PDB entry 8JND | electron microscopy, 3.66 A resolution | chains E and I of the 19 polymer chains in the assembly

Chain E:
Molecule: Histone H3.1
From: Homo sapiens
UniProt: P68431 (H31_HUMAN); residues 0-135 here correspond to UniProt positions 1-136 (UniProt number = residue number + 1)
Amino-acid sequence (139 residues; row label = number of the first residue in the row; numbers below 1 keep their minus sign (Gly-3 is residue -3)):
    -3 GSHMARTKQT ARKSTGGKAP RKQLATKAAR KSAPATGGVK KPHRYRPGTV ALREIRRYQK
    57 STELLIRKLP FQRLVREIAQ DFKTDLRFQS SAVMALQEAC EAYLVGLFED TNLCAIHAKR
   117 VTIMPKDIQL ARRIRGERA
Disordered / not traced: -3 to 35, 135
Sequence notes: expression tag (-3 to -1)
UniProt features mapped onto this chain:
  - modified residue: Arg2 (Asymmetric dimethylarginine), Thr3 (Phosphothreonine), Lys4 (Allysine), Gln5 (5-glutamyl dopamine), Thr6 (Phosphothreonine), Arg8 (Citrulline), Lys9 (N6,N6,N6-trimethyllysine), Ser10 (ADP-ribosylserine), Thr11 (Phosphothreonine), Lys14 (N6-(2-hydroxyisobutyryl)lysine), Arg17 (Asymmetric dimethylarginine), Lys18 (N6-(2-hydroxyisobutyryl)lysine), Lys23 (N6-(2-hydroxyisobutyryl)lysine), Arg26 (Citrulline), Lys27 (N6,N6,N6-trimethyllysine), Ser28 (ADP-ribosylserine), Lys36 (N6,N6,N6-trimethyllysine), Lys37 (N6-methyllysine), Tyr41 (Phosphotyrosine), Lys56 (N6,N6,N6-trimethyllysine) and 8 more in UniProt
  - lipidation: Lys18 (N6-decanoyllysine)

Chain I:
Molecule: 156-nt DNA strand
From: synthetic construct
Sequence (156 nucleotides; row label = number of the first residue in the row):
     1 ATCAGAATCC CGGTGCCGAG GCCGCTCAAT TGGTCGTAGA CAGCTCTAGC ACCGCTTAAA
    61 CGCACGTACG CGCTGTCCCC CGCGTTTTAA CCGCCAAGGG GATTACACCC AAGACACCAG
   121 GCACGAGACA GAAAAAAACA ACGAAAACGG CCACCA

Chain E / chain I interface:
Contacting residue pairs (17):
  Lys37(E) with DA144(I), hydrogen bond to the phosphate; DA145(I), salt bridge to the phosphate
  Tyr41(E) with DG143(I), phosphate contact
  Arg42(E) with DA68(I), salt bridge to the phosphate; DG143(I), hydrogen bond to the phosphate
  Thr45(E) with DG143(I), hydrogen bond to the phosphate
  Arg72(E) with DC50(I), salt bridge to the phosphate
  Arg83(E) with DC50(I), hydrogen bond to the sugar
  Phe84(E) with DG49(I), sugar contact; DC50(I), hydrogen bond to the phosphate
  Gln85(E) with DG49(I), phosphate contact
  Ser86(E) with DG49(I), phosphate contact
  Arg116(E) with DG70(I), phosphate contact
  Val117(E) with DG70(I), hydrogen bond to the phosphate
  Thr118(E) with DG70(I), hydrogen bond to the phosphate
  Met120(E) with DG70(I), phosphate contact; DC71(I), phosphate contact
Interface residues without a listed pair, chain E (17 interface residues in all): His39, Arg40, Arg63, Lys115
Interface residues without a listed pair, chain I (11 interface residues in all): DA59, DC69, DC142

Summary:
The interface between chain E and chain I involves 17 residues on one side and 11 on the other, with 7
hydrogen bonds and 3 salt bridges. Among the polar pairs are Arg83(E)-DC50(I), Lys37(E)-DA144(I) and
Arg42(E)-DG143(I).
Chain E is Histone H3.1 (Homo sapiens) and chain I is a 156-nt DNA strand (synthetic construct); the
structure, The cryo-EM structure of the nonameric RAD51 ring bound to the nucleosome with the linker DNA ...,
was determined by electron microscopy together with 8JNE, 8JNF, 8XBT, 8XBU and 8XBW from the same study.
